5LZ1 - chain A; structure by X-ray diffraction, 2.00 A resolution.

Chain A:
Protein: Golgi resident protein GCP60
Source organism: Homo sapiens
UniProtKB: Q9H3P7 (GCP60_HUMAN); numbering as in UniProt (aligned over 364-528)
Chain sequence (168 residues; row label = number of the first residue in the row):
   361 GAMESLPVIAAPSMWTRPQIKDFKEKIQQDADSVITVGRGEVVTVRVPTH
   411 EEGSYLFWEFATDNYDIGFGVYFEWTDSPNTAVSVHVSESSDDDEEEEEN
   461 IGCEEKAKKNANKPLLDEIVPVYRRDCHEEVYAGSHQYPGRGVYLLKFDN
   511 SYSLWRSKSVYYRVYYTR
Unresolved in the structure: 361-363, 449-472
Sequence notes: expression tag (361-363)
UniProt features mapped onto this chain:
  - region: Leu514 to Arg516 (Membrane-binding)
  - site: Arg399 (Membrane-binding)
  - mutagenesis: Trp375 to Arg377 (80% reduced ability to interact with the 3A protein of enterovirus D68), Ile380 to Lys381 (No effect on interaction with PI4KB but loss of interaction with Kobuviral (Aichi) 3A protein. Loss of ability to sensitize PI4KB activation by Kobuviral (Aichi) 3A protein), Val403 to Val407 (95% reduced ability to interact with the 3A protein of enterovirus D68), Ser414 to Phe417 (60% reduced ability to interact with the 3A protein of enterovirus D68), Ser414 to Leu416 (No effect on PI4KB-, TBC1D22A- and TBC1D22B-binding), Phe417 to Phe420 (No effect on PI4KB-, TBC1D22A- and TBC1D22B-binding), Phe433 to Trp435 (No effect on PI4KB-, TBC1D22A- and TBC1D22B-binding), Gly494 to His496 (No effect on PI4KB-, TBC1D22A- and TBC1D22B-binding), Ser511 to Ser513 (No effect on PI4KB-, TBC1D22A- and TBC1D22B-binding), Ser511 (S511A: Partial loss of PI4KB- and TBC1D22B-binding), Leu514 to Arg516 (Almost complete loss of Golgi loalization), Arg523 to Thr527 (75% reduced ability to interact with the 3A protein of enterovirus D68), 1 further mutagenesis entry in UniProt
What the authors report for this chain:
  - mutagenesis - I395A, V403A: decreased expression

Overview:
Curated annotation (UniProt) lists 34 mutagenesis sites. From the paper: I395A and V403A reduce expression.
Chain A is Golgi resident protein GCP60 (Homo sapiens); the structure, Crystal structure of human ACBD3 GOLD
domain, was determined by X-ray diffraction, deposited together with 5LZ3 and 5LZ6.
